PDB entry 9GUX | electron microscopy, 3.30 A resolution | chains A and T of the 31 polymer chains in the assembly

Chain A:
Molecule: 16S ribosomal RNA
From: Escherichia coli K-12
Sequence (1542 nucleotides; numbered 1 to 1542; the number before each row is that of its first residue):
     1 AAAUUGAAGA GUUUGAUCAU GGCUCAGAUU GAACGCUGGC GGCAGGCCUA ACACAUGCAA
    61 GUCGAACGGU AACAGGAAGA AGCUUGCUUC UUUGCUGACG AGUGGCGGAC GGGUGAGUAA
   121 UGUCUGGGAA ACUGCCUGAU GGAGGGGGAU AACUACUGGA AACGGUAGCU AAUACCGCAU
   181 AACGUCGCAA GACCAAAGAG GGGUACCUUC GGGCCUCUUG CCAUCGGAUG UGCCCAGAUG
   241 GGAUUAGCUA GUAGGUGGGG UAACGGCUCA CCUAGGCGAC GAUCCCUAGC UGGUCUGAGA
   301 GGAUGACCAG CCACACUGGA ACUGAGACAC GGUCCAGACU CCUACGGGAG GCAGCAGUGG
   361 GGAAUAUUGC ACAAUGGGCG CAAGCCUGAU GCAGCCAUGC CGCGUGUAUG AAGAAGGCCU
   421 UCGGGUUGUA AAGUACUUUC AGCGGGGAGG AAGGGAGUAA AGUUAAUACC UUUGCUCAUU
   481 GACGUUACCC GCAGAAGAAG CACCGGCUAA CUCCGUGCCA GCAGCCXCGG UAAUACGGAG
   541 GGUGCAAGCG UUAAUCGGAA UUACUGGGCG UAAAGCGCAC GCAGGCGGUU UGUUAAGUCA
   601 GAUGUGAAAU CCCCGGGCUC AACCUGGGAA CUGCAUCUGA UACUGGCAAG CUUGAGUCUC
   661 GUAGAGGGGG GUAGAAUUCC AGGUGUAGCG GUGAAAUGCG UAGAGAUCUG GAGGAAUACC
   721 GGUGGCGAAG GCGGCCCCCU GGACGAAGAC UGACGCUCAG GUGCGAAAGC GUGGGGAGCA
   781 AACAGGAUUA GAUACCCUGG UAGUCCACGC CGUAAACGAU GUCGACUUGG AGGUUGUGCC
   841 CUUGAGGCGU GGCUUCCGGA GCUAACGCGU UAAGUCGACC GCCUGGGGAG UACGGCCGCA
   901 AGGUUAAAAC UCAAAUGAAU UGACGGGGGC CCGCACAAGC GGUGGAGCAU GUGGUUUAAU
   961 UCGAUGXAAC GCGAAGAACC UUACCUGGUC UUGACAUCCA CGGAAGUUUU CAGAGAUGAG
  1021 AAUGUGCCUU CGGGAACCGU GAGACAGGUG CUGCAUGGCU GUCGUCAGCU CGUGUUGUGA
  1081 AAUGUUGGGU UAAGUCCCGC AACGAGCGCA ACCCUUAUCC UUUGUUGCCA GCGGUCCGGC
  1141 CGGGAACUCA AAGGAGACUG CCAGUGAUAA ACUGGAGGAA GGUGGGGAUG ACGUCAAGUC
  1201 AUCAUGGCCC UUACGACCAG GGCUACACAC GUGCUACAAU GGCGCAUACA AAGAGAAGCG
  1261 ACCUCGCGAG AGCAAGCGGA CCUCAUAAAG UGCGUCGUAG UCCGGAUUGG AGUCUGCAAC
  1321 UCGACUCCAU GAAGUCGGAA UCGCUAGUAA UCGUGGAUCA GAAUGCCACG GUGAAUACGU
  1381 UCCCGGGCCU UGUACACACC GCCCGUCACA CCAUGGGAGU GGGUUGCAAA AGAAGUAGGU
  1441 AGCUUAACCU UCGGGAGGGC GCUUACCACU UUGUGAUUCA UGACUGGGGU GAAGUCGUAA
  1501 CAAGGUAACC GUAGGGGAAC CUGCGGUUGG AUCACCUCCU UA
Not modelled in the structure: 1436-1465
Modified / non-standard residues: PSU (pseudouridine-5'-monophosphate) at position 516, G7M (N7-methyl-guanosine-5'-monophosphate) at position 527, 2MG (2N-methylguanosine-5'-monophosphate) at position 966, 5MC (5-methylcytidine-5'-monophosphate) at position 967, 2MG (2N-methylguanosine-5'-monophosphate) at position 1207, 2MG (2N-methylguanosine-5'-monophosphate) at position 1516, MA6 (6N-dimethyladenosine-5'-monophoshate) at position 1518, MA6 (6N-dimethyladenosine-5'-monophoshate) at position 1519
Bound ions: Mg2+ site 1 near G21 (its only coordinating residue here); Mg2+ site 2 near C48 (its only coordinating residue here); Mg2+ site 3 near A53 (its only coordinating residue here); Mg2+ site 4 near A59 (its only coordinating residue here); Mg2+ site 5 near G100 (its only coordinating residue here); Mg2+ site 6 near G104 (its only coordinating residue here); Mg2+ site 7: A109, G331; Mg2+ site 8 near G111 (its only coordinating residue here); Mg2+ site 9: G115, G289; Mg2+ site 10: A116, G117, G289; Mg2+ site 11 near G145 (its only coordinating residue here); Mg2+ site 12 near A171 (its only coordinating residue here); 70 more Mg2+ sites not listed

Chain T:
Protein: 30S ribosomal protein S19
From: Escherichia coli K-12
UniProt: P0A7U3 (RS19_ECOLI); residues 1-92 here = UniProt positions 1-92
Sequence (92 residues; row label = number of the first residue in the row):
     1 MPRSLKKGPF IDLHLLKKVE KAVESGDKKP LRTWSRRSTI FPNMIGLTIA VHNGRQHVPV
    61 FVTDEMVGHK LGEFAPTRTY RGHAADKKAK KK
Not modelled in the structure: 1, 85-92
Swiss-Prot annotation at these positions:
  - natural variant: His83 (H83Y: In MW145)

Interface between chain A and chain T:
Contacting residue pairs (59; chain A residue first):
  U955(A) with His83(T), hydrogen bond to the sugar
  U956(A) with Gly82(T), sugar contact
  U957(A) with Thr79(T), phosphate contact; Arg81(T), salt bridge to the phosphate
  A958(A) with Asn53(T), hydrogen bond to the base; Gly54(T), base contact; Arg55(T), salt bridge to the phosphate; Thr77(T), hydrogen bond to the base
  A959(A) with Thr77(T), hydrogen bond to the base
  U986(A) with His52(T), base contact; Gly54(T), sugar contact; Arg55(T), hydrogen bond to the sugar
  G1013(A) with Lys18(T), salt bridge to the phosphate
  A1014(A) with His14(T), sugar contact; Lys18(T), salt bridge to the phosphate; Trp34(T), stacking on the base
  A1219(A) with Trp34(T), sugar contact
  G1220(A) with Trp34(T), sugar contact; Arg36(T), phosphate contact; His52(T), hydrogen bond to the sugar; Gly54(T), hydrogen bond to the base
  G1221(A) with Arg36(T), salt bridge to the phosphate; Asn53(T), sugar contact; Gly54(T), sugar contact; Thr77(T), phosphate contact
  G1222(A) with Thr77(T), hydrogen bond to the phosphate; Arg78(T), salt bridge to the phosphate
  C1223(A) with Arg78(T), salt bridge to the phosphate
  U1224(A) with Arg78(T), hydrogen bond to the sugar
  A1225(A) with Arg78(T), sugar contact
  C1226(A) with Tyr80(T), sugar contact; His83(T), hydrogen bond to the sugar
  A1227(A) with Tyr80(T), hydrogen bond to the phosphate; His83(T), base contact
  G1312(A) with Pro2(T), base contact; Leu5(T), phosphate contact
  U1313(A) with Pro2(T), base contact; Ser4(T), phosphate contact; Leu5(T), phosphate contact
  C1314(A) with Pro2(T), hydrogen bond to the base; Ser4(T), hydrogen bond to the phosphate; Lys6(T), salt bridge to the phosphate
  G1316(A) with Arg3(T), base contact; Lys7(T), base contact
  C1317(A) with Arg37(T), hydrogen bond to the base
  A1318(A) with Arg3(T), salt bridge to the phosphate; Phe10(T), sugar contact; Arg37(T), sugar contact
  A1319(A) with Arg3(T), salt bridge to the phosphate; Lys70(T), salt bridge to the phosphate
  C1320(A) with Arg36(T), hydrogen bond to the base; Arg37(T), base contact; Lys70(T), salt bridge to the phosphate; Gly72(T), base contact; Glu73(T), sugar contact
  U1321(A) with Arg36(T), hydrogen bond to the base; Thr77(T), sugar contact; Arg78(T), hydrogen bond to the sugar
  C1322(A) with Arg78(T), salt bridge to the phosphate
Interface residues without a listed pair, chain A (34 interface residues in all): G954, U960, C985, G1015, U1315, G1323, A1324
Interface residues without a listed pair, chain T (27 interface residues in all): Ala84

Summary:
The interface between chain A and chain T involves 34 residues on one side and 27 on the other, with 17
hydrogen bonds, 13 salt bridges and 1 aromatic stacking contact. Among the polar pairs are A958(A)-Asn53(T),
A958(A)-Thr77(T) and A959(A)-Thr77(T).
Chain A is 16S ribosomal RNA and chain T is 30S ribosomal protein S19, both from Escherichia coli K-12; the
structure, 30S-TEC (TEC in expressome position) Inactive state 1, was determined by electron microscopy,
deposited together with 9GUP, 9GUQ, 9GUR, 9GUS, 9GUT, 9GUU, 9GUV and 9GUW.
